PDB entry 4Y8K | X-ray diffraction, 2.60 A resolution | chains R and S of the 32 polymer chains in the assembly

== Chain R ==
Name: Proteasome subunit alpha type-5
Organism: Saccharomyces cerevisiae (strain ATCC 204508 / S288c)
Notes: EC 3.4.25.1
UniProt: P32379 (PSA5_YEAST); residues -7 to 252 here correspond to UniProt positions 1-260 (UniProt number = residue number + 8)
Sequence (260 residues; each row starts with the number of its first residue; numbers below 1 keep their minus sign (Met-7 is residue -7)):
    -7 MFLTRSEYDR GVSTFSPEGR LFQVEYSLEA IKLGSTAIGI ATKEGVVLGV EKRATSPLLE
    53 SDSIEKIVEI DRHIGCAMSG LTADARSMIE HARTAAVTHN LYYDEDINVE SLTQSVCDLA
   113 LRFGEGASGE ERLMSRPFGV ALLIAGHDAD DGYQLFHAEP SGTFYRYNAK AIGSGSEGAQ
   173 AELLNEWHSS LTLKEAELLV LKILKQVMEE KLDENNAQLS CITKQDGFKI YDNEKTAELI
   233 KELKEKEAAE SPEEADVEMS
Not modelled in the structure: -7 to 0, 118-124, 243-252

== Chain S ==
Name: Proteasome subunit alpha type-6
Organism: Saccharomyces cerevisiae (strain ATCC 204508 / S288c)
Notes: EC 3.4.25.1
UniProt: P40302 (PSA6_YEAST); residues 0-233 here correspond to UniProt positions 1-234 (UniProt number = residue number + 1)
Sequence (234 residues; numbered 0 to 233; the number before each row is that of its first residue; numbering starts at 0):
     0 MFRNNYDGDT VTFSPTGRLF QVEYALEAIK QGSVTVGLRS NTHAVLVALK RNADELSSYQ
    60 KKIIKCDEHM GLSLAGLAPD ARVLSNYLRQ QCNYSSLVFN RKLAVERAGH LLCDKAQKNT
   120 QSYGGRPYGV GLLIIGYDKS GAHLLEFQPS GNVTELYGTA IGARSQGAKT YLERTLDTFI
   180 KIDGNPDELI KAGVEAISQS LRDESLTVDN LSIAIVGKDT PFTIYDGEAV AKYI
Not modelled in the structure: 0-2
Swiss-Prot annotation at these positions:
  - modified residue: Ser13 (Phosphoserine)
  - cross-link: Lys190 (Glycyl lysine isopeptide (Lys-Gly) (interchain with G-Cter in ubiquitin))

== Chain R / chain S interface ==
Pairs across the interface - 41 pairs, chain R then chain S:
  Ser5(R) with Arg125(S)
  Thr6(R) with Gly7(S); Gln20(S)
  Phe7(R) with Gln20(S), hydrogen bond (backbone-side chain); Tyr23(S); Ala24(S), hydrophobic; Arg125(S); Pro126(S)
  Ser8(R) with Tyr23(S)
  Pro9(R) with Tyr23(S), hydrophobic; Glu26(S)
  Glu10(R) with Glu26(S); Gln30(S)
  Gly11(R) with Tyr23(S); Ala27(S)
  Leu13(R) with Arg125(S)
  Gln106(R) with Arg81(S), hydrogen bond
  Asp110(R) with Arg81(S), salt bridge
  Leu113(R) with Pro78(S), hydrophobic; Asp79(S); Arg125(S)
  Ser153(R) with Pro78(S)
  Gly154(R) with Pro78(S)
  Thr155(R) with Gln59(S)
  Phe156(R) with Gln59(S)
  Tyr157(R) with Arg50(S); Ala52(S); Ser56(S); Ser57(S); Gln59(S)
  Arg158(R) with Ser56(S); Ser57(S), hydrogen bond (backbone-backbone)
  Tyr159(R) with Ala52(S); Asp53(S); Leu55(S); Ser56(S)
  Asn160(R) with Leu55(S), hydrogen bond (backbone-backbone)
  Ala161(R) with Leu55(S)
  Gln172(R) with Asp53(S), hydrogen bond; Leu55(S)
  Leu175(R) with Leu55(S), hydrophobic
Other interface residues (no listed pair), chain R (27 interface residues in all): Arg2, Gly3, Glu117, Leu176, Trp179
Other interface residues (no listed pair), chain S (26 interface residues in all): Asp6, Asn51, Glu54, Leu76, Tyr122, Gly123, Gly128

== Summary ==
27 residues of chain R and 26 residues of chain S are in contact; the contacts include 5 hydrogen bonds and 1
salt bridge. Polar contacts include Asp110(R)-Arg81(S), Phe7(R)-Gln20(S) and Gln106(R)-Arg81(S).
Chain R is Proteasome subunit alpha type-5 and chain S is Proteasome subunit alpha type-6, both from
Saccharomyces cerevisiae (strain ATCC 204508 / S288c); the structure, Yeast 20S proteasome in complex with
H-APLL-ep, was determined by X-ray diffraction (same publication as 4Y69, 4Y6A, 4Y6V, 4Y6Z, 4Y70, 4Y74 and 34
further entries).
